Entry 6TBA (electron microscopy, 4.54 A resolution (low resolution: residue-level contacts below are approximate; hydrogen-bond / salt-bridge calls are withheld)); this record covers chains 2A and 1L of the 288 polymer chains in the assembly.

[Chain 2A]
Name: Uncharacterized protein
From: Rhodobacter capsulatus SB 1003
Reference sequence: D5ATZ4 (D5ATZ4_RHOCB); residue numbers follow UniProt; this construct covers 1-197
Chain sequence (197 residues; numbered 1 to 197; the number before each row is that of its first residue):
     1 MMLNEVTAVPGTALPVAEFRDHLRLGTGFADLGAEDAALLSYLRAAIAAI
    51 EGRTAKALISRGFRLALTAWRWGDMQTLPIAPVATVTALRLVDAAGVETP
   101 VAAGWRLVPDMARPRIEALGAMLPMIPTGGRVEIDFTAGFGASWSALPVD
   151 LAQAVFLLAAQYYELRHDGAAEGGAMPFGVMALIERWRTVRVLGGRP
Disordered / not traced: 172-174

[Chain 1L]
Name: Portal protein Rcc01684
From: Rhodobacter capsulatus SB 1003
Reference sequence: D5ATZ0 (D5ATZ0_RHOCB); residues 1-396 here = UniProt positions 1-396
Chain sequence (396 residues; each row starts with the number of its first residue):
     1 MGLNFFRKAAPEVRTEPVAERKASVTGRIVAMASGAGRPVWGPRDTVSLM
    51 RTGFAGNPVGFRSVKLIAEATAAVPLICQDAERRYEIHPVLDLLRRPNAG
   101 QGRAELFEALIGQILLSGNGYLEAVCPEPGVPRELHVLRSDRMAVVPGAD
   151 GWPVGYDYTVGGRKHRFDMTGHPDPICHIKSFHPTDDHYGLSPMQAAAVA
   201 LDVHNAASAWSKALLDNAARPSGAIIYKGADGQGVLAPEQYERLIFEMET
   251 HHQGARNAGRPMLLEGGLDWKPMGFSPSDMEFHETKAAAAREIALAFGVP
   301 PMLIGIPGDATYANYAEANRAFYRLTVLPLLTRVSAALAWWLSGYLGAQI
   351 ELKPDLDQVPALAVERDQLWARIGAAGFLSNSEKRVLLGLPPTAEG
Disordered / not traced: 1-23, 79-88, 394-396

[How chain 2A and chain 1L interact]
Pairs across the interface (46; chain 2A residue first):
  M111(2A) - E239(1L)
  A112(2A) - E239(1L)
  A112(2A) - R243(1L)
  R113(2A) - R243(1L)
  R113(2A) - F246(1L)
  P177(2A) - D231(1L)
  M181(2A) - A230(1L)
  A182(2A) - D231(1L)
  E185(2A) - Y227(1L)
  E185(2A) - G229(1L)
  E185(2A) - A230(1L)
  E185(2A) - Q240(1L)
  R186(2A) - A237(1L)
  R186(2A) - Q240(1L)
  W187(2A) - E239(1L)
  W187(2A) - Q240(1L)
  R188(2A) - Y227(1L)
  R188(2A) - Q240(1L)
  R188(2A) - E265(1L)
  R188(2A) - G266(1L)
  T189(2A) - R243(1L)
  T189(2A) - E265(1L)
  V190(2A) - Q240(1L)
  V190(2A) - R243(1L)
  V190(2A) - L244(1L)
  V190(2A) - L268(1L)
  R191(2A) - E247(1L)
  R191(2A) - L263(1L)
  R191(2A) - E265(1L)
  R191(2A) - L268(1L)
  V192(2A) - I225(1L)
  V192(2A) - L244(1L)
  V192(2A) - E247(1L)
  V192(2A) - H252(1L)
  V192(2A) - M262(1L)
  V192(2A) - L263(1L)
  L193(2A) - E247(1L)
  L193(2A) - H251(1L)
  L193(2A) - H252(1L)
  L193(2A) - L263(1L)
  G194(2A) - P261(1L)
  G194(2A) - M262(1L)
  G194(2A) - L263(1L)
  G195(2A) - P261(1L)
  P197(2A) - H251(1L)
  P197(2A) - R260(1L)
Interface residues without a listed pair, chain 2A (21 interface residues in all): W72, M176, R196
Interface residues without a listed pair, chain 1L (24 interface residues in all): L236, M248, L264

[Overview]
21 residues of chain 2A face 24 of chain 1L across their interface.
Chain 2A is Uncharacterized protein and chain 1L is Portal protein Rcc01684, both from Rhodobacter capsulatus
SB 1003; the structure, Virion of native gene transfer agent (GTA) particle, was determined by electron
microscopy, deposited together with 6TB9, 6TE8, 6TE9, 6TEB, 6TEH, 6TO8 and 3 further entries.
